PDB entry 2Q0O | X-ray diffraction, 2.00 A resolution | chains B and D of the 4 polymer chains in the assembly

== Chain B ==
Protein: Probable transcriptional activator protein traR
Source organism: Rhizobium sp
Reference sequence: P55407 (TRAR_RHISN); residues 1-236 here = UniProt positions 1-236
Chain sequence (236 residues; row label = number of the first residue in the row):
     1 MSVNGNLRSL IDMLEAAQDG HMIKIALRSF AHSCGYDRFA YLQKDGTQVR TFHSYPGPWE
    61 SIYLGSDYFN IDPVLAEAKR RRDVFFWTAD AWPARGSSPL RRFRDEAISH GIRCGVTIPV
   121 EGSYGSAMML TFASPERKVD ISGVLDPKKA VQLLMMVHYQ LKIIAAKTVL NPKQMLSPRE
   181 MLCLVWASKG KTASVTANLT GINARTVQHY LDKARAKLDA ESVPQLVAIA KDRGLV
Not modelled in the structure: 1
UniProt features mapped onto this chain:
  - DNA-binding region: A193 to D212 (H-T-H motif)
What the authors report for this chain:
  - binding site for the ligand LAE: D72

== Chain D ==
Protein: Probable transcriptional repressor traM
Source organism: Rhizobium sp
Reference sequence: P55408 (TRAM_RHISN); residues 1-107 here = UniProt positions 1-107
Chain sequence (107 residues; each row starts with the number of its first residue):
     1 MNDMGSSEVN DENKEKEARY SVMTKSELEA LAVSAIREHR RLLWADQAVY EEWLRASDDP
    61 SISGPVLQTL QDEYVARQKR SEAQQEELSD ILDALGFVPD VPFDDDN
Not modelled in the structure: 1-16, 104-107

== How chain B and chain D interact ==
Contacting residue pairs (45; chain B residue first):
  K167(B) - Q68(D)
  T168(B) - Q71(D)  hydrogen bond
  V169(B) - Q68(D)
  V169(B) - Q71(D)
  L170(B) - W53(D)
  L170(B) - Q71(D)
  P172(B) - Y50(D)  hydrogen bond (backbone-side chain)
  P172(B) - W53(D)
  P172(B) - L54(D)  hydrophobic
  P172(B) - S57(D)
  K173(B) - L54(D)
  M175(B) - Y50(D)  hydrogen bond (backbone-side chain)
  M175(B) - W53(D)  hydrophobic
  M175(B) - Y74(D)
  L176(B) - Y74(D)  hydrogen bond (backbone-side chain)
  S177(B) - Y50(D)
  P178(B) - L43(D)
  P178(B) - D46(D)
  P178(B) - Q47(D)
  P178(B) - Y50(D)
  R179(B) - L43(D)
  R179(B) - Q47(D)  hydrogen bond (backbone-side chain)
  L182(B) - H39(D)
  L182(B) - L43(D)  hydrophobic
  L182(B) - Q85(D)
  V185(B) - Q85(D)
  W186(B) - H39(D)  hydrogen bond
  W186(B) - Q85(D)  hydrogen bond
  W186(B) - L88(D)  hydrophobic
  K189(B) - E86(D)  salt bridge
  K189(B) - S89(D)
  N198(B) - R40(D)  hydrogen bond (backbone-side chain)
  N198(B) - F103(D)
  L199(B) - I36(D)  hydrophobic
  L199(B) - R40(D)  hydrogen bond (backbone-side chain)
  L199(B) - L92(D)  hydrophobic
  L199(B) - V98(D)  hydrophobic
  T200(B) - H39(D)
  T200(B) - R40(D)
  T200(B) - L43(D)
  G201(B) - F103(D)
  I202(B) - L43(D)  hydrophobic
  K217(B) - Y50(D)  hydrogen bond
  L235(B) - Q78(D)
  L235(B) - E82(D)
Interface residues without a listed pair, chain B (28 interface residues in all): N171, M181, K191, V195, A197, V236
Interface residues without a listed pair, chain D (24 interface residues in all): V75, P99

== In short ==
28 residues of chain B face 24 of chain D across their interface, with 10 hydrogen bonds and 1 salt bridge.
Among the polar pairs are K189(B)-E86(D), T168(B)-Q71(D) and P172(B)-Y50(D). The paper reports a binding site
for the ligand LAE at D72(B).
Chain B is Probable transcriptional activator protein traR and chain D is Probable transcriptional repressor
traM, both from Rhizobium sp; the structure, Crystal structure of an anti-activation complex in bacterial
quorum sensing, was determined by X-ray diffraction.
